Entry 8PX6 (electron microscopy, 2.50 A resolution); this record covers chains B and C of the 6 polymer chains in the assembly.

[Chain B (and C)]
Name: External core antigen
Organism: Hepatitis B virus
Notes: chain C of this document is another copy of the same molecule, construct and numbering; everything in this record applies to it too
UniProt: W6CP35 (W6CP35_HBV); residues 1-183 here correspond to UniProt positions 17-199 (UniProt number = residue number + 16)
Amino-acid sequence (183 residues; each row starts with the number of its first residue):
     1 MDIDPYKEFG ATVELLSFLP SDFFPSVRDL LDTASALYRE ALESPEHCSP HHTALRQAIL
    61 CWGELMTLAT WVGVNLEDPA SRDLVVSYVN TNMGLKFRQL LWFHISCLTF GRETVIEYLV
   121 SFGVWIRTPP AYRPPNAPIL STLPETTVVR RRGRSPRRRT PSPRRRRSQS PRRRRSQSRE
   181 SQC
Not modelled in the structure: 144-183

[Chain B / chain C interface]
Pairs across the interface (24; chain B residue first):
  P20(B) with Y132(C)
  D22(B) with P129(C); Y132(C)
  F23(B) with P129(C); Y132(C), hydrophobic
  P25(B) with R127(C)
  D29(B) with R127(C)
  D32(B) with F18(C)
  T33(B) with F18(C); R127(C)
  S35(B) with E14(C), hydrogen bond
  A36(B) with L15(C); F18(C), hydrophobic
  L37(B) with F18(C), hydrophobic; V120(C), hydrophobic
  R39(B) with E14(C), salt bridge
  F122(B) with Y132(C), hydrophobic
  A137(B) with Y132(C), hydrophobic
  I139(B) with Y132(C); R133(C); P134(C)
  S141(B) with P134(C)
  T142(B) with S121(C), hydrogen bond
  L143(B) with P138(C)
Also at the interface, not in a pair above, chain B (18 interface residues in all): F24
Also at the interface, not in a pair above, chain C (13 interface residues in all): V124, A131

[Overview]
18 residues of chain B face 13 of chain C across their interface, with 2 hydrogen bonds and 1 salt bridge.
Among the polar pairs are R39(B)-E14(C), S35(B)-E14(C) and T142(B)-S121(C).
Chain B and chain C are both External core antigen (Hepatitis B virus); the structure, Hepatitis B core
protein with bound SLLGRM-dimer, was determined by electron microscopy (same publication as 8PWO and 8PX3).
